7BI4 - chain A; structure by X-ray diffraction, 2.42 A resolution.

# Chain A
Protein: Phosphatidylinositol 4-phosphate 3-kinase C2 domain-containing subunit alpha
From: Mus musculus
Notes: EC 2.7.1.154
Reference sequence: Q61194 (P3C2A_MOUSE); the construct has insertions or renumbered stretches relative to UniProt, so the offset changes along the chain: 3-157 = UniProt 377-531; 284-1018 = UniProt 666-1400
Amino-acid sequence (910 residues; numbered 1 to 1018; 108 numbers in that range are skipped by the numbering (no residue carries them; nothing is unmodelled there); the number before each row is that of its first residue):
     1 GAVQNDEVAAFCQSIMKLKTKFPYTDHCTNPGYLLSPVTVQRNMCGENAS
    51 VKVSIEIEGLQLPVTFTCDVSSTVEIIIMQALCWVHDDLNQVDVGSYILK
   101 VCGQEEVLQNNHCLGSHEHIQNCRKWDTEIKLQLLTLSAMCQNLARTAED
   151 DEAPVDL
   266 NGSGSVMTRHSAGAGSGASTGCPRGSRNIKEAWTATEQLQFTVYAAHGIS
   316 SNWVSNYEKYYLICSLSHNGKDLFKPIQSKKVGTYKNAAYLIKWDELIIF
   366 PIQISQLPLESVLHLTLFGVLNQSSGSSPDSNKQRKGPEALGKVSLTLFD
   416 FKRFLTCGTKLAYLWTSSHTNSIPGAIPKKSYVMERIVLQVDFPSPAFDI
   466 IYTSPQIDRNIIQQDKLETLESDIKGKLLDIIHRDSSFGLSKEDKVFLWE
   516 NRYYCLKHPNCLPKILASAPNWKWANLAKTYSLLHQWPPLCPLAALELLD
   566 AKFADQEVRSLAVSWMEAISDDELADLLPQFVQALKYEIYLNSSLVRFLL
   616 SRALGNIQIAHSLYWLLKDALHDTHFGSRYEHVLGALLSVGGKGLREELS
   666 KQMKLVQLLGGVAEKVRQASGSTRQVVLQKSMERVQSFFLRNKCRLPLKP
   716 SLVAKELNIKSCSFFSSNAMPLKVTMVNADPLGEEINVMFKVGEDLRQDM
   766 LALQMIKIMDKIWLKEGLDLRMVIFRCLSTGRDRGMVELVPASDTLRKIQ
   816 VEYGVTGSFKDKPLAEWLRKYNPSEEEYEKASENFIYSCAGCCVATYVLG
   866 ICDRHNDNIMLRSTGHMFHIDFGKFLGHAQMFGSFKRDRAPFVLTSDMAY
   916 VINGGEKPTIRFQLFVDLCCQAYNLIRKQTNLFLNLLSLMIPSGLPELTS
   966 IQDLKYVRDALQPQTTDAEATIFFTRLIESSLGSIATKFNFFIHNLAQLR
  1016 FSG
Disordered / not traced: 1-3, 45-48, 266-291, 389-401, 433-449, 478-480, 896-904, 1006-1018
Construct notes: expression tag (1-2); linker (267-283); conflict Gly286 (Ala668 in Q61194); engineered mutation Ala353 (Phe735 in Q61194), Ala354 (Phe736 in Q61194), Ala427 (Leu809 in Q61194)
Reported in the primary citation:
  - catalytic residues: Asp868, His870, Asp886 (citing earlier work)
  - specificity-determining residues: Lys901, Arg902 (proposed by the authors, not directly observed)
  - mutagenesis - K901A/R902A: abolished catalytic activity on PI(4)P
  - mutagenesis - K901A/R902A: decreased catalytic activity on PI
  - mutagenesis - K901A: unchanged catalytic activity
  - mutagenesis - K901A/R902A, H1009A: abolished signaling in response to PI(3,4)P2 levels
  - mutagenesis - H1009A: abolished catalytic activity
  - mutagenesis - K52A/W84A/D87A/D88A: decreased binding to distal C2 domain

# Summary
The paper reports catalytic residues Asp868, His870 and Asp886; K901A/R902A and H1009A abolish signaling in
response to PI(3,4)P2 levels; 4 substitutions were tested in all.
Chain A is Phosphatidylinositol 4-phosphate 3-kinase C2 domain-containing subunit alpha (Mus musculus); the
structure, PI3KC2a core apo, was determined by X-ray diffraction, deposited together with 7BI2, 7BI6 and 7BI9.
